PDB entry 5BOX | X-ray diffraction, 2.50 A resolution | chains D and F of the 6 polymer chains in the assembly

Chain D:
Name: Putative HTH-type transcriptional regulator TrmBL2
From: Pyrococcus furiosus
UniProt: Q8U3H1 (TMBL2_PYRFU); numbering as in UniProt (aligned over 2-264)
Sequence (263 residues; row label = number of the first residue in the row):
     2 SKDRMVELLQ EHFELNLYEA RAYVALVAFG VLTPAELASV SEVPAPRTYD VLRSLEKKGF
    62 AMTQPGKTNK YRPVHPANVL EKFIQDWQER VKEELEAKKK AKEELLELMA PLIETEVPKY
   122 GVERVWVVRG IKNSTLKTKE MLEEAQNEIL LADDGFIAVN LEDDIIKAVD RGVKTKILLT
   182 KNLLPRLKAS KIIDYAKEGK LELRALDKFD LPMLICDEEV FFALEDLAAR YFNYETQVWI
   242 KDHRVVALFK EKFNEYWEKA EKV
Swiss-Prot annotation at these positions:
  - DNA-binding region: Leu-33 to Arg-54 (H-T-H motif)
What the authors report for this chain:
  - binding site for DNA tgm: Leu-18, Tyr-19, Pro-47, Arg-48, Tyr-50, Arg-54, Asn-70
  - binding site for the 25-nt DNA strand (chain F): Pro-47, Arg-48, Arg-54
  - self-association interface (contacts with another copy of this molecule): Glu-236
  - conformationally variable residues (side-chain flip): Tyr-50

Chain F:
Molecule: 25-nt DNA strand
Sequence (25 nucleotides; each row starts with the number of its first residue):
     1 GTAGTATCAC TATCGATGAT ACTAC

Interface between chain D and chain F:
Pairs across the interface (7):
  Pro-47(D) / DT7(F)  base contact
  Pro-47(D) / DC8(F)  base contact
  Tyr-50(D) / DT5(F)  hydrogen bond to the phosphate
  Tyr-50(D) / DA6(F)  hydrogen bond to the phosphate
  Tyr-50(D) / DT7(F)  base contact
  Arg-54(D) / DT7(F)  salt bridge to the phosphate
  Asn-70(D) / DA6(F)  hydrogen bond to the phosphate

In short:
The chain D/chain F interface involves 4 residues from each chain; the contacts include 3 hydrogen bonds and 1
salt bridge. Among the polar pairs are Tyr-50(D)/DT5(F), Tyr-50(D)/DA6(F) and Asn-70(D)/DA6(F). From the
paper: a binding site for DNA tgm at Leu-18(D), Tyr-19(D) and Pro-47(D) among others; a binding site for the
25-nt DNA strand (chain F) at Pro-47(D), Arg-48(D) and Arg-54(D).
Here chain D is Putative HTH-type transcriptional regulator TrmBL2 (Pyrococcus furiosus) and chain F is a
25-nt DNA strand. Entry 5BOX (Structure of TrmBL2, an archaeal chromatin protein, shows a novel mode of DNA
binding) was determined by X-ray diffraction, deposited together with 5BPD, 5BPI and 5BQT.
